3SL8 - chain A; structure by X-ray diffraction, 2.60 A resolution.

[Chain A]
Molecule: cAMP-specific 3', 5'-cyclic phosphodiesterase 4D
From: Homo sapiens
Notes: EC 3.1.4.17; fragment: Catalytic domain
Reference sequence: Q08499 (PDE4D_HUMAN); residues 79-439 here correspond to UniProt positions 381-741 (UniProt number = residue number + 302)
Sequence (361 residues; each row starts with the number of its first residue):
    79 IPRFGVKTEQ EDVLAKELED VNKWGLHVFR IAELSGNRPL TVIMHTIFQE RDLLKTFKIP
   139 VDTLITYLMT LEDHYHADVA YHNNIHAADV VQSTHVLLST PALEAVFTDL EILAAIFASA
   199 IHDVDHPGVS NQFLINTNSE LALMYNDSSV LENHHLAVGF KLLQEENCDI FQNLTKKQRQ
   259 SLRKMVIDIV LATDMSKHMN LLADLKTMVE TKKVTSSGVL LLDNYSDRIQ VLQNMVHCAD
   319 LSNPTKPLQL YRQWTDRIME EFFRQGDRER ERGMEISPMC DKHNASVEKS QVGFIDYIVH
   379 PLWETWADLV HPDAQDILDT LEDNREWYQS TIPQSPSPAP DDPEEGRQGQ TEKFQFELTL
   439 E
Unresolved in the structure: 79-83, 411-439
Metal / ion sites: Zn2+ site 1: H164, H200, D201, D318; Zn2+ site 2 near D201 (its only coordinating residue here)
Ligand contacts: 10o (JN7; 3-cyclopentyl 6-ethenyl 2-[(thiophen-2-ylacetyl)amino]-4,7-dihydrothieno[2,3-c]pyridine-3,6(5H)-dicarboxylate): Y159, M273, D318, L319, N321, P322, Y329, W332, T333, I336, M337, F340, P356, M357, S368, Q369, F372, I376
Swiss-Prot annotation at these positions:
  - active site: H160 (Proton donor)
  - binding site (3',5'-cyclic AMP): H160, Q369, F372
  - binding site (AMP): H160, D201, D318, N321, Q369, F372
  - binding site (Zn(2+)): H164, H200, D201, D318
  - binding site (Mg(2+)): D201
  - binding site (Mn(2+)): D201
  - cross-link: K85 (Glycyl lysine isopeptide (Lys-Gly) (interchain with G-Cter in SUMO))

[In short]
Bound to chain A: 10o. H164, H200, D201 and D318 form the Zn2+ site 1. UniProt lists active-site residue H160,
3 residues binding 3',5'-cyclic AMP, 6 AMP-binding residues and 4 Zn2+-binding residues.
Chain A is cAMP-specific 3', 5'-cyclic phosphodiesterase 4D (Homo sapiens); the structure, Crystal structure
of the catalytic domain of PDE4D2 with compound 10o, was determined by X-ray diffraction, deposited together
with 3SL3, 3SL4, 3SL5 and 3SL6.
